PDB entry 5BRY | X-ray diffraction, 1.34 A resolution | chains A and B

[Chain A (and B)]
Protein: Protease
Source organism: Human immunodeficiency virus type 1 BH10
Notes: EC 3.4.23.16; chain B of this document is another copy of the same molecule, construct and numbering; everything in this record applies to it too
UniProt: P03366 (POL_HV1B1); residues 1-99 here correspond to UniProt positions 501-599 (UniProt number = residue number + 500)
Chain sequence (99 residues; each row starts with the number of its first residue):
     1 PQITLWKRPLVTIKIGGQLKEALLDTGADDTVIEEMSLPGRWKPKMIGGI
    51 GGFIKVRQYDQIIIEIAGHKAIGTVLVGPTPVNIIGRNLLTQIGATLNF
Construct notes: engineered mutation Lys7 (Gln507 in P03366), Ile33 (Leu533 in P03366), Ile63 (Leu563 in P03366), Ala67 (Cys567 in P03366), Ala95 (Cys595 in P03366)
Swiss-Prot annotation at these positions:
  - region (Dimerization of protease): Pro1 to Leu5, Gly49 to Lys55, Asn88 to Gly94, Thr96 to Phe99
  - active site: Asp25 (For protease activity)
  - site: Phe99 (Cleavage)
Ion coordination: Na+ near Asp60 (its only coordinating residue here)
Ligand contacts: 4UY ((3R,3aS,4R,6aR)-4-(methylamino)hexahydrofuro[2,3-b]furan-3-yl [(2S,3R)-3-hydroxy-4-{[(4-methoxyphenyl)sulfonyl](2-methylpropyl)amino}-1-phenylbutan-2-yl]carbamate): Leu23, Asp25, Gly27, Ala28, Asp29, Asp30, Val32, Ile47, Gly48, Gly49, Ile50, Pro81, Val82, Ile84
From the paper describing this entry:
  - binding site for 4UY: Asp29, Asp30, Gly48

[Interface between chain A and chain B]
Residue-residue contacts (102; chain A residue first):
  Pro1(A) - Leu97(B)
  Pro1(A) - Asn98(B)
  Pro1(A) - Phe99(B)  hydrogen bond (backbone-backbone)
  Gln2(A) - Thr96(B)
  Gln2(A) - Leu97(B)
  Gln2(A) - Asn98(B)  hydrogen bond
  Ile3(A) - Thr96(B)
  Ile3(A) - Leu97(B)  hydrogen bond (backbone-backbone)
  Ile3(A) - Phe99(B)  hydrophobic
  Leu5(A) - Thr26(B)
  Leu5(A) - Arg87(B)  hydrogen bond (backbone-side chain)
  Leu5(A) - Thr91(B)
  Leu5(A) - Ala95(B)
  Trp6(A) - Arg87(B)  hydrogen bond (backbone-side chain)
  Trp6(A) - Thr91(B)
  Lys7(A) - Arg87(B)
  Arg8(A) - Asp29(B)  salt bridge
  Arg8(A) - Arg87(B)
  Pro9(A) - Thr26(B)
  Pro9(A) - Arg87(B)
  Leu23(A) - Gly27(B)
  Leu24(A) - Thr26(B)  hydrogen bond (backbone-side chain)
  Leu24(A) - Leu97(B)  hydrophobic
  Leu24(A) - Phe99(B)  hydrophobic
  Asp25(A) - Asp25(B)
  Asp25(A) - Thr26(B)
  Asp25(A) - Gly27(B)  hydrogen bond (side chain-backbone)
  Thr26(A) - Leu5(B)
  Thr26(A) - Pro9(B)
  Thr26(A) - Leu24(B)  hydrogen bond (side chain-backbone)
  Thr26(A) - Asp25(B)
  Thr26(A) - Thr26(B)  hydrogen bond (backbone-side chain)
  Thr26(A) - Leu97(B)
  Gly27(A) - Leu23(B)
  Gly27(A) - Asp25(B)  hydrogen bond (backbone-side chain)
  Asp29(A) - Arg8(B)  salt bridge
  Ile47(A) - Ile50(B)  hydrophobic
  Gly48(A) - Ile50(B)
  Gly49(A) - Ile50(B)
  Gly49(A) - Pro81(B)
  Ile50(A) - Ile47(B)  hydrophobic
  Ile50(A) - Gly49(B)
  Ile50(A) - Ile50(B)  hydrogen bond (backbone-backbone)
  Ile50(A) - Gly51(B)  hydrogen bond (backbone-backbone)
  Ile50(A) - Gly52(B)
  Ile50(A) - Ile54(B)
  Ile50(A) - Thr80(B)
  Ile50(A) - Pro81(B)
  Gly51(A) - Ile50(B)  hydrogen bond (backbone-backbone)
  Gly51(A) - Gly51(B)
  Gly51(A) - Gly52(B)
  Gly51(A) - Ile54(B)
  Gly52(A) - Ile50(B)
  Gly52(A) - Gly51(B)
  Ile54(A) - Ile50(B)
  Ile54(A) - Gly51(B)
  Ala67(A) - Phe99(B)  hydrophobic
  His69(A) - Phe99(B)
  Thr80(A) - Ile50(B)
  Pro81(A) - Gly49(B)
  Pro81(A) - Ile50(B)
  Arg87(A) - Leu5(B)  hydrogen bond (side chain-backbone)
  Arg87(A) - Trp6(B)  hydrogen bond (side chain-backbone)
  Arg87(A) - Lys7(B)
  Arg87(A) - Arg8(B)
  Arg87(A) - Pro9(B)
  Leu90(A) - Leu5(B)  hydrophobic
  Thr91(A) - Leu5(B)
  Thr91(A) - Trp6(B)
  Gln92(A) - Trp6(B)
  Ile93(A) - Phe99(B)
  Gly94(A) - Asn98(B)
  Gly94(A) - Phe99(B)
  Ala95(A) - Leu5(B)
  Ala95(A) - Asn98(B)
  Ala95(A) - Phe99(B)  hydrophobic
  Thr96(A) - Gln2(B)
  Thr96(A) - Ile3(B)
  Thr96(A) - Thr4(B)
  Thr96(A) - Thr96(B)
  Thr96(A) - Leu97(B)
  Thr96(A) - Asn98(B)  hydrogen bond (backbone-backbone)
  Leu97(A) - Pro1(B)
  Leu97(A) - Gln2(B)
  Leu97(A) - Ile3(B)  hydrogen bond (backbone-backbone)
  Leu97(A) - Leu24(B)  hydrophobic
  Leu97(A) - Thr26(B)
  Leu97(A) - Thr96(B)
  Asn98(A) - Pro1(B)
  Asn98(A) - Gln2(B)  hydrogen bond
  Asn98(A) - Gly94(B)
  Asn98(A) - Ala95(B)
  Asn98(A) - Thr96(B)  hydrogen bond (backbone-backbone)
  Asn98(A) - Asn98(B)  hydrogen bond
  Phe99(A) - Pro1(B)  hydrogen bond (backbone-backbone)
  Phe99(A) - Ile3(B)  hydrophobic
  Phe99(A) - Leu24(B)  hydrophobic
  Phe99(A) - Ala67(B)  hydrophobic
  Phe99(A) - His69(B)
  Phe99(A) - Ile93(B)
  Phe99(A) - Gly94(B)
  Phe99(A) - Ala95(B)  hydrophobic
Other interface residues (no listed pair), chain A (41 interface residues in all): Thr4, Val32, Phe53, Pro79, Ile84
Other interface residues (no listed pair), chain B (40 interface residues in all): Val32, Gly48, Phe53, Pro79, Ile84, Leu90

[Summary]
41 residues of chain A face 40 of chain B across their interface; the contacts include 21 hydrogen bonds and 2
salt bridges. Among the polar pairs are Arg8(A)-Asp29(B), Gln2(A)-Asn98(B) and Leu5(A)-Arg87(B). Ligands of
chain A: compound 4UY. The paper reports a binding site for 4UY at Asp29(A), Asp30(A) and Gly48(A).
Both chains are Protease (Human immunodeficiency virus type 1 BH10). Entry 5BRY (HIV-1 wild Type protease with
GRL-011-11A (a methylamine bis-Tetrahydrofuran P2-Ligand, sulfonamide isostere derivate)) was determined by
X-ray diffraction, deposited together with 5BS4.
